Entry 9DWF (electron microscopy, 3.10 A resolution); this record covers chains E and I of the 11 polymer chains in the assembly.

== Chain E ==
Name: Histone H3.2
From: Homo sapiens
UniProt: Q71DI3 (H32_HUMAN); residues 1-135 here correspond to UniProt positions 2-136 (UniProt number = residue number + 1)
Chain sequence (135 residues; row label = number of the first residue in the row):
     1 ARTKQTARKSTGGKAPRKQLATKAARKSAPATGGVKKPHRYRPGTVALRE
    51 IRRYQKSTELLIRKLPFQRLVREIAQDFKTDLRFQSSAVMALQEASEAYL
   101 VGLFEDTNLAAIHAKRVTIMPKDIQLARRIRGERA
Unresolved in the structure: 1-37, 135
Differences from the reference sequence: engineered mutation Ala110 (Cys111 in Q71DI3)

== Chain I ==
Molecule: 601 I strand (damaged strand 1)
Sequence (117 nucleotides; each row starts with the number of its first residue):
     1 ATCGAGAATCCCGGTGCCGAGGCCGCTCAATTGGTCGTAGACAGCTCTAG
    51 CACCGCTTAAACGCACGTACGCGCTGTCCCCCGCGTTTTAACCGCCAAGG
   101 GGATTACTCCCTAGTCT

== How chain E and chain I interact ==
Pairs across the interface - 19 pairs, chain E then chain I:
  His39(E) with DA7(I), sugar contact
  Arg40(E) with DG83(I), hydrogen bond to the base; DC84(I), hydrogen bond to the sugar
  Tyr41(E) with DG83(I), sugar contact; DC84(I), hydrogen bond to the phosphate
  Pro43(E) with DC82(I), phosphate contact; DG83(I), phosphate contact
  Val46(E) with DG83(I), phosphate contact
  Ala47(E) with DG83(I), hydrogen bond to the phosphate
  Arg49(E) with DA8(I), sugar contact; DT9(I), phosphate contact
  Lys56(E) with DC10(I), salt bridge to the phosphate
  Arg63(E) with DA91(I), phosphate contact; DC92(I), salt bridge to the phosphate
  Lys64(E) with DC92(I), hydrogen bond to the phosphate
  Leu65(E) with DC92(I), hydrogen bond to the phosphate
  Pro66(E) with DA91(I), sugar contact
  Arg69(E) with DA91(I), salt bridge to the phosphate
  Arg83(E) with DG100(I), sugar contact
Also at the interface, not in a pair above, chain E (15 interface residues in all): Arg42
Also at the interface, not in a pair above, chain I (12 interface residues in all): DG6, DG99

== Overview ==
15 residues of chain E and 12 residues of chain I are in contact; the contacts include 6 hydrogen bonds and 3
salt bridges. Polar contacts include Arg40(E)-DG83(I), Arg40(E)-DC84(I) and Tyr41(E)-DC84(I).
Chain E is Histone H3.2 (Homo sapiens) and chain I is 601 I strand (damaged strand 1); the structure,
Nucleosome containing a 1-nt gap at SHL-4.5, was determined by electron microscopy.
